8GJ2 - chains B and H of the 10 polymer chains in the assembly; structure by electron microscopy, 2.60 A resolution.

== Chain B ==
Protein: DNA polymerase III subunit tau
Source organism: Escherichia coli K-12
Notes: EC 2.7.7.7
UniProtKB: P06710 (DPO3X_ECOLI); residue numbers follow UniProt; this construct covers 1-643
Sequence (643 residues; each row starts with the number of its first residue):
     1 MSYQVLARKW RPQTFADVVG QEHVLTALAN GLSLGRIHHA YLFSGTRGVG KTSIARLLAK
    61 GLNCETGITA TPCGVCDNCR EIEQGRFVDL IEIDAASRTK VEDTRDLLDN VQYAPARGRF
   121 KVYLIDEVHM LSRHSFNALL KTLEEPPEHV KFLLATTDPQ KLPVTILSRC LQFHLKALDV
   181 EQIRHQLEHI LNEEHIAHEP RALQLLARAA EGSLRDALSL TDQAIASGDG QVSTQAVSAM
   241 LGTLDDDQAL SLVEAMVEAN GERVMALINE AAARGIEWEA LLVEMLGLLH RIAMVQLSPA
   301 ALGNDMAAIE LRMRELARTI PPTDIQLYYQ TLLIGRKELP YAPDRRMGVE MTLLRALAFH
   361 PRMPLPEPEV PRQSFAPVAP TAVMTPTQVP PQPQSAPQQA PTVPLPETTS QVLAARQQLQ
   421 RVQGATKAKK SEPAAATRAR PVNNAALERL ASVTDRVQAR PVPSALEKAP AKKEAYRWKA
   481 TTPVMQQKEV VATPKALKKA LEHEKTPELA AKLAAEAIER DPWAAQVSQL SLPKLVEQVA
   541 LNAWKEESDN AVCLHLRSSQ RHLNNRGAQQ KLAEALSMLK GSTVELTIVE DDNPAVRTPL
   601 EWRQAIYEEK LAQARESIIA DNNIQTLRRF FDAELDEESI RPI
Not modelled in the structure: 1, 366-643
Bound ions: Mg2+: Thr52 (together with ADP); Zn2+: Cys64, Cys73, Cys76, Cys79
Small-molecule neighbours:
  - ADP (adenosine-5'-diphosphate): Ala7, Arg8, Trp10, Arg11, Pro12, Asp17, Val18, Val19, Gln21, Thr46, Arg47, Gly48, Val49, Gly50, Lys51, Thr52, Ser53, Leu178, Leu214, Arg215, Leu218
  - tetrafluoroaluminate (ALF): Thr46, Arg47, Gly48, Lys51, Thr52, Glu127, Thr157, Arg215
Swiss-Prot annotation at these positions:
  - binding site (ATP): Gly45 to Thr52
  - binding site (Zn(2+)): Cys64, Cys73, Cys76, Cys79
  - mutagenesis: Gly118 (G118D: In dnaX2016(Ts); present in both isoforms, unable to grow at 42 degrees Celsius), Glu601 (E601K: In dnaX36(Ts); present only in isoform tau, unable to grow at 42 degrees Celsius)
Reported in the primary citation:
  - binding site for tetrafluoroaluminate: Arg169

== Chain H ==
Protein: Beta sliding clamp
Source organism: Escherichia coli K-12
UniProtKB: P0A988 (DPO3B_ECOLI); residue numbers follow UniProt; this construct covers 1-366
Sequence (366 residues; row label = number of the first residue in the row):
     1 MKFTVEREHL LKPLQQVSGP LGGRPTLPIL GNLLLQVADG TLSLTGTDLE MEMVARVALV
    61 QPHEPGATTV PARKFFDICR GLPEGAEIAV QLEGERMLVR SGRSRFSLST LPAADFPNLD
   121 DWQSEVEFTL PQATMKRLIE ATQFSMAHQD VRYYLNGMLF ETEGEELRTV ATDGHRLAVC
   181 SMPIGQSLPS HSVIVPRKGV IELMRMLDGG DNPLRVQIGS NNIRAHVGDF IFTSKLVDGR
   241 FPDYRRVLPK NPDKHLEAGC DLLKQAFARA AILSNEKFRG VRLYVSENQL KITANNPEQE
   301 EAEEILDVTY SGAEMEIGFN VSYVLDVLNA LKCENVRMML TDSVSSVQIE DAASQSAAYV
   361 VMPMRL
Swiss-Prot annotation at these positions:
  - binding site (DNA): Arg24, Arg73, Gln149, Tyr153, Tyr154
  - mutagenesis: Arg24 (R24A: Mild defect in DNA replication, impaired loading of clamp on DNA, polymerase speed is wild-type. More severe replication defect and very poor clamp loading; when associated with A-149), Gly66 (G66E: In dnaN159; a temperature- and UV-sensitive mutation, displays altered DNA polymerase usage, chronically induced SOS response; when associated with A-174), Ala133 (A133T: Reduction of synthesis of beta*, probably due to mutation of its promoter), Met135 (M135L: 3-fold reduction of synthesis of beta*, probably due to loss of its start codon), Met146 (M146L: No effect on synthesis of beta*), Gln149 (Q149A: Mild defect in DNA replication, impaired loading of clamp on DNA, polymerase speed is wild-type. More severe replication defect and very poor clamp loading; when associated with A-24), Tyr153 to Tyr154 (Very poor loading of clamp on DNA, polymerase speed is wild-type), Gly174 (G174A: In dnaN159; a temperature- and UV-sensitive mutation, displays altered DNA polymerase usage, chronically induced SOS response; when associated with A-66), Gln265 to Leu366 (In dnaN806; temperature sensitive), Ile272 to Leu273 (Monomeric in solution, binds very tightly to subunit delta (holA). The monomer binds tightly to linear and circular DNA. Cannot bind both Pol III and IV simultaneously)

== Interface between chain B and chain H ==
Pairs across the interface (16):
  Ser97(B) - Arg24(H)  hydrogen bond (backbone-side chain)
  Arg98(B) - Arg24(H)
  Arg98(B) - Pro25(H)  hydrogen bond (side chain-backbone)
  Arg98(B) - Thr26(H)
  Asp103(B) - Arg24(H)  salt bridge
  Arg105(B) - Gln149(H)
  Leu107(B) - Thr26(H)
  Val111(B) - Tyr153(H)
  Gln112(B) - Tyr153(H)
  Gln112(B) - Val237(H)
  Gln112(B) - Asp238(H)  hydrogen bond (backbone-backbone)
  Tyr113(B) - Glu50(H)  hydrogen bond
  Tyr113(B) - Pro196(H)
  Tyr113(B) - Lys235(H)
  Tyr113(B) - Leu236(H)
  His149(B) - Asp238(H)  salt bridge

== Overview ==
9 residues of chain B face 11 of chain H across their interface; the contacts include 4 hydrogen bonds and 2
salt bridges. Polar pairs include Asp103(B)-Arg24(H), His149(B)-Asp238(H) and Ser97(B)-Arg24(H). Chain B binds
ADP and tetrafluoroaluminate. From the paper: a binding site for tetrafluoroaluminate at Arg169(B).
Here chain B is DNA polymerase III subunit tau and chain H is Beta sliding clamp, both from Escherichia coli
K-12. Entry 8GJ2 (E. coli clamp loader with closed clamp on primed template DNA) was determined by electron
microscopy, deposited together with 8GIY, 8GIZ, 8GJ0, 8GJ1 and 8GJ3.
